8RVO - chains O and P of the 34 polymer chains in the assembly; structure by electron microscopy, 2.69 A resolution.

Chain O:
Protein: Proteasome subunit alpha type-1
From: Saccharomyces cerevisiae
Reference sequence: P21243 (PSA1_YEAST); residues 1-252 here = UniProt positions 1-252
Sequence (252 residues; row label = number of the first residue in the row):
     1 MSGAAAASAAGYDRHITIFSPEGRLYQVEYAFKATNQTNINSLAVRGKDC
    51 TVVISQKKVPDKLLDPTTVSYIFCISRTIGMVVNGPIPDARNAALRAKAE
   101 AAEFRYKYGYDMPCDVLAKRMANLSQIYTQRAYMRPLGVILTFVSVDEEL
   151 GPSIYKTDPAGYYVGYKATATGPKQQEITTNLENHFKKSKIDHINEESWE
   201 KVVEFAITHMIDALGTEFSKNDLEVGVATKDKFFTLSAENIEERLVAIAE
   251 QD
Disordered / not traced: 1-7, 249-252

Chain P:
Protein: Proteasome subunit alpha type-2
From: Saccharomyces cerevisiae
Reference sequence: P23639 (PSA2_YEAST); residues 1-250 here = UniProt positions 1-250
Sequence (250 residues; numbered 1 to 250; the number before each row is that of its first residue):
     1 MTDRYSFSLTTFSPSGKLGQIDYALTAVKQGVTSLGIKATNGVVIATEKK
    51 SSSPLAMSETLSKVSLLTPDIGAVYSGMGPDYRVLVDKSRKVAHTSYKRI
   101 YGEYPPTKLLVSEVAKIMQEATQSGGVRPFGVSLLIAGHDEFNGFSLYQV
   151 DPSGSYFPWKATAIGKGSVAAKTFLEKRWNDELELEDAIHIALLTLKESV
   201 EGEFNGDTIELAIIGDENPDLLGYTGIPTDKGPRFRKLTSQEINDRLEAL
UniProt features mapped onto this chain:
  - cross-link: Lys108 (Glycyl lysine isopeptide (Lys-Gly) (interchain with G-Cter in ubiquitin))

Interface between chain O and chain P:
Pairs across the interface (55):
  Ile16(O) with Leu9(P), hydrophobic
  Thr17(O) with Arg128(P)
  Ile18(O) with Gln20(P)
  Phe19(O) with Gln20(P), hydrogen bond (backbone-side chain); Tyr23(P); Ala24(P), hydrophobic; Arg128(P); Pro129(P); Gly131(P)
  Ser20(O) with Tyr23(P)
  Pro21(O) with Tyr23(P), hydrophobic
  Glu22(O) with Thr26(P)
  Gly23(O) with Tyr23(P); Ala27(P)
  Leu25(O) with Met78(P), hydrophobic; Arg128(P)
  Arg46(O) with Met57(P)
  Lys119(O) with Arg83(P); Asp87(P), salt bridge
  Ala122(O) with Arg83(P), hydrogen bond (backbone-side chain)
  Asn123(O) with Arg83(P); Val84(P)
  Gln126(O) with Pro80(P); Asp81(P), hydrogen bond; Val84(P)
  Thr129(O) with Arg128(P)
  Gln130(O) with Val127(P); Arg128(P), hydrogen bond (side chain-backbone); Phe130(P)
  Arg131(O) with Gly126(P); Val127(P)
  Ala132(O) with Gly126(P), hydrogen bond (backbone-backbone)
  Tyr133(O) with Ser6(P), hydrogen bond
  Tyr155(O) with Thr60(P)
  Ala160(O) with Pro80(P)
  Gly161(O) with Pro80(P); Arg83(P), hydrogen bond (backbone-side chain)
  Tyr162(O) with Leu61(P), hydrophobic
  Tyr163(O) with Arg83(P)
  Val164(O) with Thr60(P)
  Gly165(O) with Ala56(P); Met57(P), hydrogen bond (backbone-backbone); Thr60(P)
  Tyr166(O) with Ser52(P); Leu55(P); Ala56(P), hydrophobic
  Lys167(O) with Leu55(P), hydrogen bond (backbone-backbone); Met57(P)
  Ala168(O) with Leu55(P)
  Thr179(O) with Ser53(P); Leu55(P)
  Leu182(O) with Leu55(P), hydrophobic
  Glu183(O) with Pro54(P); Leu55(P)
  Phe186(O) with Leu55(P), hydrophobic
Also at the interface, not in a pair above, chain O (34 interface residues in all): Asp192

Summary:
The interface between chain O and chain P involves 34 residues on one side and 27 on the other, with 9
hydrogen bonds and 1 salt bridge. Polar contacts include Lys119(O)-Asp87(P), Phe19(O)-Gln20(P) and
Ala122(O)-Arg83(P).
Here chain O is Proteasome subunit alpha type-1 and chain P is Proteasome subunit alpha type-2, both from
Saccharomyces cerevisiae. Entry 8RVO (Proteasomal late precursor complex from pre1-1, state 1) was determined
by electron microscopy, deposited together with 8RVL, 8RVP, 8RVQ and 9GBK.
